PDB entry 6JFY | electron microscopy, 7.40 A resolution (low resolution: residue-level contacts below are approximate; hydrogen-bond / salt-bridge calls are withheld) | chains D and B of the 4 polymer chains in the assembly

== Chain D (and B) ==
Name: Glutamate receptor ionotropic, kainate 3
Source organism: Rattus norvegicus
Notes: chain B of this document is another copy of the same molecule, construct and numbering; everything in this record applies to it too
UniProt: P42264 (GRIK3_RAT); residues 1-809 here correspond to UniProt positions 32-840 (UniProt number = residue number + 31)
Amino-acid sequence (809 residues; each row starts with the number of its first residue):
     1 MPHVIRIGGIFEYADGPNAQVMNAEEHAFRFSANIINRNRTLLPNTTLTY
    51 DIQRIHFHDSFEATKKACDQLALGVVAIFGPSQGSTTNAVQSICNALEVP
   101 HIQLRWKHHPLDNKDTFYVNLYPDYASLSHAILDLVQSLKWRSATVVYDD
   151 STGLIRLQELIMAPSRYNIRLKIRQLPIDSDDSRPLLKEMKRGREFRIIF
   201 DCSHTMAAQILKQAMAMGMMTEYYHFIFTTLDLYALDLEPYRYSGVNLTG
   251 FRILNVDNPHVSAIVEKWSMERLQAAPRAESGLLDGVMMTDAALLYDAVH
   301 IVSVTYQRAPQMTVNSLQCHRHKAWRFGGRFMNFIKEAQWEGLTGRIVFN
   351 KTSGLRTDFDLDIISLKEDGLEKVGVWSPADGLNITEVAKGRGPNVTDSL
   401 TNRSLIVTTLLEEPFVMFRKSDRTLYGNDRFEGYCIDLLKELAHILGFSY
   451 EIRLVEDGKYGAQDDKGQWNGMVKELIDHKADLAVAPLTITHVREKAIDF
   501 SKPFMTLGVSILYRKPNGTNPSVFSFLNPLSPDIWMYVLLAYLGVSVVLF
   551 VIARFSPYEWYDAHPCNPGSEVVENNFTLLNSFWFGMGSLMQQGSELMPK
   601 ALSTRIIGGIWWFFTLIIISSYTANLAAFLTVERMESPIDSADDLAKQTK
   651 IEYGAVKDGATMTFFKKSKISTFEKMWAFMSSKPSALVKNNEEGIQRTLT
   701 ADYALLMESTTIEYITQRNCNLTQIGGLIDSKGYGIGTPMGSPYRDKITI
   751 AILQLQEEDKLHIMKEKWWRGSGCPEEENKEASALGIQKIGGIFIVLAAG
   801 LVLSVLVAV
Disordered / not traced: 1-2, 275-285, 386-401, 555-600, 773-787 (chain B: 1-2, 273-284, 386-401, 555-600, 773, 776-787)
Construct notes: engineered mutation Thr86 (Cys117 in P42264), Thr305 (Cys336 in P42264), Val547 (Cys578 in P42264)
Disulfide bonds: Cys68-Cys319
From the paper describing this entry:
  - post-translational modification sites: Asn247, Asn402, Asn721
  - post-translational modification sites: Asn395 (proposed by the authors, not directly observed)
  - mutagenesis - Y744L/R745G: abolished signaling

== Chain D / chain B interface ==
Pairs across the interface - 9 pairs, chain D then chain B:
  Ala216(D) - Tyr243(B)
  Met217(D) - Tyr243(B)
  Met217(D) - Ser244(B)
  Pro240(D) - Ala216(B)
  Tyr243(D) - Ala216(B)
  Tyr243(D) - Met217(B)
  Ser244(D) - Ala216(B)
  Ser244(D) - Met217(B)
  Ser244(D) - Gly218(B)
Also at the interface, not in a pair above, chain D (7 interface residues in all): Lys191, Gly218
Also at the interface, not in a pair above, chain B (8 interface residues in all): Met219, Met220, Pro240

== Overview ==
7 residues of chain D face 8 of chain B across their interface. The paper reports that Y744L/R745G of chain D
abolish signaling; modification sites Asn247(D), Asn402(D) and Asn721(D) among others.
Chain D and chain B are both Glutamate receptor ionotropic, kainate 3 (Rattus norvegicus); the structure,
GluK3 receptor trapped in Desensitized state, was determined by electron microscopy (same publication as 6JFZ
and 6JMV).
